PDB entry 2JG9 | X-ray diffraction, 1.90 A resolution | chains A and C of the 3 polymer chains in the assembly

Chain A:
Name: Complement C1q subcomponent subunit A
From: Homo sapiens
Notes: fragment: c-terminal globular region, residues 112-245
UniProt: P02745 (C1QA_HUMAN); residues 90-223 here correspond to UniProt positions 112-245 (UniProt number = residue number + 22)
Sequence (134 residues; each row starts with the number of its first residue):
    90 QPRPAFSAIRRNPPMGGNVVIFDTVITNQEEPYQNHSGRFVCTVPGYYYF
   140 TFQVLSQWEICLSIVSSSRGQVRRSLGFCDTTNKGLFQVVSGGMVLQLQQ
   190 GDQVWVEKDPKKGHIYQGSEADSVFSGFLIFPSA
UniProt features mapped onto this chain:
  - binding site (Ca(2+)): Gln177
  - glycosylation: Asn124 (N-linked (GlcNAc...) asparagine)
Disulfides: Cys150-Cys168
Metal / ion sites: Ca2+: Gln177 (shared with 3 residues of chain B)

Chain C:
Name: Complement C1q subcomponent subunit C
From: Homo sapiens
Notes: fragment: c terminal globular domain, residues 115-245
UniProt: P02747 (C1QC_HUMAN); residues 87-217 here correspond to UniProt positions 115-245 (UniProt number = residue number + 28)
Sequence (131 residues; numbered 87 to 217; the number before each row is that of its first residue):
    87 KQKFQSVFTVTRQTHQPPAPNSLIRFNAVLTNPQGDYDTSTGKFTCKVPG
   137 LYYFVYHASHTANLCVLLYRSGVKVVTFCGHTSKTNQVNSGGVLLRLQVG
   187 EEVWLAVNDYYDMVGIQGSDSVFSGFLLFPD
Not modelled in the structure: 87-88
Disulfides: Cys151-Cys165

Chain A / chain C interface:
Contacting residue pairs (44; chain A residue first):
  Tyr136(A) - Val93(C)  hydrophobic
  Tyr136(A) - Thr117(C)
  Tyr136(A) - Pro119(C)
  Tyr138(A) - Val141(C)
  Tyr138(A) - Phe212(C)  hydrophobic
  Leu165(A) - Thr97(C)
  Leu165(A) - Leu116(C)  hydrophobic
  Leu165(A) - Asp206(C)
  Gly166(A) - Gly204(C)
  Gly166(A) - Ser205(C)
  Gly166(A) - Asp206(C)  hydrogen bond (backbone-side chain)
  Phe167(A) - Gly204(C)  hydrogen bond (backbone-backbone)
  Phe167(A) - Ser205(C)
  Phe167(A) - Asp206(C)
  Phe167(A) - Val208(C)  hydrophobic
  Cys168(A) - Asn172(C)  hydrogen bond (backbone-side chain)
  Cys168(A) - Gln173(C)
  Cys168(A) - Val174(C)
  Cys168(A) - Gly204(C)
  Cys168(A) - Ser205(C)  hydrogen bond (backbone-side chain)
  Asp169(A) - Asn172(C)
  Asp169(A) - Gln173(C)  hydrogen bond
  Thr170(A) - Thr171(C)
  Thr170(A) - Asn172(C)  hydrogen bond (backbone-backbone)
  Thr170(A) - Ile202(C)
  Thr171(A) - Thr171(C)
  Thr171(A) - Gln173(C)  hydrogen bond
  Gln177(A) - Gln173(C)  hydrogen bond
  Ser180(A) - His143(C)  hydrogen bond
  Ser180(A) - Val174(C)
  Ser180(A) - Ser176(C)
  Gly181(A) - His143(C)
  Gly182(A) - His143(C)
  Gly182(A) - Val208(C)
  Met183(A) - Thr95(C)
  Met183(A) - Leu116(C)  hydrophobic
  Val184(A) - Val93(C)  hydrophobic
  Val184(A) - Phe94(C)
  Val184(A) - Thr95(C)  hydrogen bond (backbone-side chain)
  Val184(A) - Thr117(C)
  Val184(A) - Phe212(C)  hydrophobic
  Ile219(A) - Phe212(C)  hydrophobic
  Phe220(A) - Gln91(C)
  Phe220(A) - Val93(C)  hydrophobic
Other interface residues (no listed pair), chain A (22 interface residues in all): Thr140, Cys150, Val179, Lys201, Phe217
Other interface residues (no listed pair), chain C (26 interface residues in all): Gln120, Ser145, Gln203, Ser210, Leu213

In short:
The interface between chain A and chain C involves 22 residues on one side and 26 on the other, with 10
hydrogen bonds. Polar contacts include Gly166(A)-Asp206(C), Cys168(A)-Asn172(C) and Cys168(A)-Ser205(C).
UniProt lists Ca2+-binding residue Gln177(A) on chain A.
Here chain A is Complement C1q subcomponent subunit A and chain C is Complement C1q subcomponent subunit C,
both from Homo sapiens. Entry 2JG9 (Crystallographic structure of human C1q globular heads (P1)) was
determined by X-ray diffraction, deposited together with 2JG8.
